Entry 5JYX (X-ray diffraction, 2.74 A resolution); this record covers chains C and J of the 5 polymer chains in the assembly.

== Chain C (and J) ==
Molecule: Archeaosine synthase QueF-Like
Source organism: Pyrobaculum calidifontis
Notes: chain J of this document is another copy of the same molecule, construct and numbering; everything in this record applies to it too
Reference sequence: A3MSP1 (A3MSP1_PYRCJ); residue numbers follow UniProt; this construct covers 1-109
Chain sequence (109 residues; row label = number of the first residue in the row):
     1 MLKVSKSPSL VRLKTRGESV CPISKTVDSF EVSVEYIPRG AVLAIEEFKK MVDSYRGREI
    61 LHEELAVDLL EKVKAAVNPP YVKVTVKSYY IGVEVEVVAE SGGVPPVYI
Disordered / not traced: 105-109
Modified positions: Mse1 (selenomethionine; parent Met); Mse51 (selenomethionine; parent Met)
Covalent attachments: 7-cyano-7-deazaguanine, bound form (GD1) linked to C21
Bound ions: Na+: E31, S33
Residues lining bound ligands:
  - 7-cyano-7-deazaguanine, bound form (GD1; 2-amino-5-[(Z)-iminomethyl]-3,7-dihydro-4H-pyrrolo[2,3-d]pyrimidin-4-one), molecule 1: L2, V42, L43, A44, I45, E46
  - 7-cyano-7-deazaguanine, bound form (GD1), molecule 2: P22, I23, D28, I60, L61, H62, E63, Y90
Curated features (UniProtKB/Swiss-Prot):
  - active site: C21 (Thioimide intermediate), D28 (Proton donor/acceptor)
  - binding site (substrate): D28, L43 to E46, H62, E63

== Interface between chain C and chain J ==
Contacting residue pairs - 29 pairs, chain C then chain J:
  I23(C) - E46(J)
  L61(C) - L2(J)  hydrophobic
  E63(C) - P8(J)
  E63(C) - V42(J)
  E64(C) - V4(J)
  V67(C) - K6(J)
  Y90(C) - I45(J)
  Y90(C) - E46(J)
  I91(C) - I45(J)  hydrophobic
  I91(C) - K49(J)
  G92(C) - T15(J)  hydrogen bond (backbone-side chain)
  V93(C) - K14(J)
  V93(C) - T15(J)
  V93(C) - I45(J)  hydrophobic
  E94(C) - R12(J)
  E94(C) - L13(J)
  E94(C) - K14(J)  salt bridge
  V95(C) - R12(J)
  V95(C) - L13(J)  hydrophobic
  V95(C) - I45(J)  hydrophobic
  E96(C) - V11(J)
  E96(C) - R12(J)  salt bridge
  V97(C) - P8(J)  hydrophobic
  V97(C) - L10(J)
  V98(C) - P8(J)
  V98(C) - S9(J)  hydrogen bond (backbone-backbone)
  V98(C) - L10(J)  hydrogen bond (backbone-backbone)
  A99(C) - S9(J)
  E100(C) - S9(J)  hydrogen bond (backbone-side chain)
Interface residues without a listed pair, chain J (19 interface residues in all): K3, S7, L43, F48

== Summary ==
The interface between chain C and chain J involves 16 residues on one side and 19 on the other; the contacts
include 4 hydrogen bonds and 2 salt bridges. Polar contacts include E94(C)-K14(J), E96(C)-R12(J) and
G92(C)-T15(J). Ligands of chain C: 7-cyano-7-deazaguanine, bound form.
Chain C and chain J are both Archeaosine synthase QueF-Like (Pyrobaculum calidifontis); the structure, Crystal
structure of the covalent thioimide intermediate of the archaeosine synthase QueF-Like, was determined by
X-ray diffraction, deposited together with 5K0P.
